4BBS - chains C and K of the 16 polymer chains in the assembly; structure by X-ray diffraction, 3.60 A resolution.

# Chain C
Name: DNA-directed RNA polymerase II subunit RPB3
Source organism: Saccharomyces cerevisiae
UniProt: P16370 (RPB3_YEAST); numbering as in UniProt (aligned over 1-318)
Sequence (318 residues; numbered 1 to 318; the number before each row is that of its first residue):
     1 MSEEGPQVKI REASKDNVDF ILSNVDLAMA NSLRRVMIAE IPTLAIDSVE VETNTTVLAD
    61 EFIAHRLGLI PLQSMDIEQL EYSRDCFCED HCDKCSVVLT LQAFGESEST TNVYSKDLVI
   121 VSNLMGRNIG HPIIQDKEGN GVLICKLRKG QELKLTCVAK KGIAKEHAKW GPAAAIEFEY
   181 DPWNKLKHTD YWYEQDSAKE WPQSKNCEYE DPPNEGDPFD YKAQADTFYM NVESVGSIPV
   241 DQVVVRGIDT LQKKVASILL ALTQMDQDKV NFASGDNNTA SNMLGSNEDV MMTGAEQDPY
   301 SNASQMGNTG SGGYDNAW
Not modelled in the structure: 1-2, 269-318
Ion coordination: Zn2+: Cys86, Cys88, Cys92, Cys95
Swiss-Prot annotation at these positions:
  - binding site (Zn(2+)): Cys86, Cys88, Cys92, Cys95
  - modified residue: Ser2 (N-acetylserine)

# Chain K
Name: DNA-directed RNA polymerase II subunit RPB11
Source organism: Saccharomyces cerevisiae
UniProt: P38902 (RPB11_YEAST); residue numbers follow UniProt; this construct covers 1-120
Sequence (120 residues; each row starts with the number of its first residue):
     1 MNAPDRFELF LLGEGESKLK IDPDTKAPNA VVITFEKEDH TLGNLIRAEL LNDRKVLFAA
    61 YKVEHPFFAR FKLRIQTTEG YDPKDALKNA CNSIINKLGA LKTNFETEWN LQTLAADDAF
Not modelled in the structure: 115-120

# Chain C / chain K interface
Contacting residue pairs - 74 pairs, chain C then chain K:
  Glu3(C) - Thr103(K)
  Glu3(C) - Asn104(K)
  Glu4(C) - Ala100(K)
  Pro6(C) - Lys97(K)
  Pro6(C) - Leu101(K)  hydrophobic
  Pro6(C) - Asn104(K)  hydrogen bond (backbone-side chain)
  Gln7(C) - Asn104(K)
  Val8(C) - Leu101(K)  hydrophobic
  Val8(C) - Phe105(K)  hydrophobic
  Val8(C) - Glu108(K)
  Ile10(C) - Glu108(K)
  Ile10(C) - Trp109(K)  hydrophobic
  Ile10(C) - Gln112(K)
  Ala13(C) - Trp109(K)  hydrophobic
  Ala13(C) - Leu114(K)
  Ser14(C) - Trp109(K)
  Ser14(C) - Leu114(K)
  Val18(C) - Trp109(K)  hydrophobic
  Leu22(C) - Leu101(K)  hydrophobic
  Asp26(C) - Glu49(K)
  Asp26(C) - Asn52(K)
  Asp26(C) - Lys97(K)  salt bridge
  Ala28(C) - Asn44(K)
  Ala28(C) - Leu45(K)
  Ala28(C) - Ala48(K)  hydrophobic
  Met29(C) - Leu45(K)  hydrophobic
  Met29(C) - Lys97(K)
  Met29(C) - Leu98(K)  hydrophobic
  Ser32(C) - Thr41(K)  hydrogen bond (side chain-backbone)
  Ser32(C) - Leu45(K)
  Leu33(C) - Leu101(K)  hydrophobic
  Arg35(C) - Asp39(K)  salt bridge
  Arg35(C) - His40(K)
  Arg35(C) - Thr41(K)  hydrogen bond
  Val36(C) - Thr41(K)
  Glu40(C) - Thr41(K)
  Arg84(C) - Phe10(K)
  Arg84(C) - Leu11(K)
  Lys165(C) - Arg6(K)  hydrogen bond (backbone-side chain)
  Lys165(C) - Leu9(K)  hydrogen bond (side chain-backbone)
  Glu166(C) - Arg6(K)  hydrogen bond (backbone-side chain)
  Glu166(C) - Phe7(K)
  Glu166(C) - Phe10(K)
  His167(C) - Arg6(K)
  Asp241(C) - Trp109(K)
  Val244(C) - Phe105(K)  hydrophobic
  Val245(C) - Glu106(K)
  Ile248(C) - Leu98(K)
  Ile248(C) - Leu101(K)
  Ile248(C) - Lys102(K)
  Asp249(C) - Lys102(K)  salt bridge
  Leu251(C) - Leu98(K)  hydrophobic
  Gln252(C) - Ile95(K)  hydrogen bond (side chain-backbone)
  Gln252(C) - Leu98(K)
  Gln252(C) - Gly99(K)
  Lys254(C) - Glu38(K)  salt bridge
  Lys254(C) - Leu42(K)
  Val255(C) - Cys91(K)
  Val255(C) - Ile94(K)  hydrophobic
  Val255(C) - Ile95(K)  hydrophobic
  Ala256(C) - Ile95(K)  hydrophobic
  Ile258(C) - Leu19(K)
  Ile258(C) - Phe35(K)  hydrophobic
  Ile258(C) - Glu38(K)
  Ile258(C) - Leu42(K)  hydrophobic
  Ile258(C) - Cys91(K)  hydrophobic
  Leu259(C) - Lys88(K)
  Leu259(C) - Cys91(K)  hydrophobic
  Leu259(C) - Asn92(K)
  Leu259(C) - Ile95(K)  hydrophobic
  Leu262(C) - Leu19(K)  hydrophobic
  Leu262(C) - Leu87(K)  hydrophobic
  Met265(C) - Leu19(K)
  Asp266(C) - Lys84(K)  salt bridge
Interface residues without a listed pair, chain C (46 interface residues in all): Gly5, Lys9, Arg11, Lys15, Phe20, Ile163, Ala164, Val240, Ala261
Interface residues without a listed pair, chain K (40 interface residues in all): Lys18, Ile21

# Summary
46 residues of chain C face 40 of chain K across their interface, with 7 hydrogen bonds and 5 salt bridges.
Polar contacts include Asp26(C)-Lys97(K), Arg35(C)-Asp39(K) and Asp249(C)-Lys102(K). Cys86(C), Cys88(C),
Cys92(C) and Cys95(C) coordinate Zn2+. Curated annotation (UniProt) lists 4 Zn2+-binding residues on chain C.
Chain C is DNA-directed RNA polymerase II subunit RPB3 and chain K is DNA-directed RNA polymerase II subunit
RPB11, both from Saccharomyces cerevisiae; the structure, Structure of an initially transcribing RNA
polymerase II-TFIIB complex, was determined by X-ray diffraction, deposited together with 4BBR.
